Entry 2C7R (X-ray diffraction, 1.90 A resolution); this record covers chains A and D of the 3 polymer chains in the assembly.

[Chain A]
Name: Modification methylase hhai
Source organism: Haemophilus haemolyticus
Notes: EC 2.1.1.37
UniProt: P05102 (MTH1_HAEHA); residues 1-327 here = UniProt positions 1-327
Amino-acid sequence (327 residues; each row starts with the number of its first residue):
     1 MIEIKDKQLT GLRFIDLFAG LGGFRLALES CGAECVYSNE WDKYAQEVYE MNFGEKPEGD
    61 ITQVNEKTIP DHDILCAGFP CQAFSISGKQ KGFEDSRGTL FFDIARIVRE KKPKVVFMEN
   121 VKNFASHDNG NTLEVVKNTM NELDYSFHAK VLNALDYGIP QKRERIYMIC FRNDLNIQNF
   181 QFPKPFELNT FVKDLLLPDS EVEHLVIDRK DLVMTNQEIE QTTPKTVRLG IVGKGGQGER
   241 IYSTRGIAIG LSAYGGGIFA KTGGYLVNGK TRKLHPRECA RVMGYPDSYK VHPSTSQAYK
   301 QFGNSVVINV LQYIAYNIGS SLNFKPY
Differences from the reference sequence: engineered mutation Gly250 (Thr in P05102)
Ligand contacts: S-adenosylhomocysteine (SAH): Phe18, Ala19, Gly20, Leu21, Gly22, Gly23, Phe24, Asn39, Glu40, Trp41, Asp42, Asp60, Ile61, Thr62, Gly78, Pro80, Leu100, Tyr285, Gln301, Asn304, Ser305, Val306
Curated features (UniProtKB/Swiss-Prot):
  - active site: Cys81
What the authors report for this chain:
  - binding site for the 12-nt DNA strand (chain D): Arg163, Arg165

[Chain D]
Molecule: 12-nt DNA strand
Sequence (12 nucleotides; numbered 422 to 433; the number before each row is that of its first residue):
   422 GTCAGXGCAT CC
Modified residues: 2PR (2-amino-9-[2-deoxyribofuranosyl]-9H-purine-5'-monophosphate) at position 427

[Chain A / chain D interface]
Residue-residue contacts (39; chain A residue first):
  Gln82(A) with DG428(D), sugar contact
  Ser85(A) with 2PR_427(D), phosphate contact; DG428(D), sugar contact
  Ile86(A) with DG426(D), hydrogen bond to the base; 2PR_427(D), hydrogen bond to the phosphate
  Ser87(A) with DG426(D), hydrogen bond to the base; 2PR_427(D), hydrogen bond to the phosphate; DG428(D), sugar contact
  Gly88(A) with DG428(D), hydrogen bond to the sugar
  Lys89(A) with DC429(D), phosphate contact; DA430(D), salt bridge to the phosphate
  Arg97(A) with DC429(D), salt bridge to the phosphate
  Val121(A) with 2PR_427(D), phosphate contact
  Asn123(A) with 2PR_427(D), phosphate contact
  Lys162(A) with DA425(D), hydrogen bond to the phosphate; DG426(D), salt bridge to the phosphate; 2PR_427(D), base contact
  Arg163(A) with 2PR_427(D), base contact
  Glu164(A) with 2PR_427(D), base contact
  Arg165(A) with 2PR_427(D), base contact
  Arg228(A) with DC424(D), salt bridge to the phosphate; DA425(D), salt bridge to the phosphate
  Gln237(A) with DG426(D), base contact; DG428(D), base contact
  Arg240(A) with DA425(D), hydrogen bond to the base; DG426(D), hydrogen bond to the base
  Tyr242(A) with DA425(D), hydrogen bond to the phosphate
  Ile249(A) with DG426(D), phosphate contact
  Gly250(A) with 2PR_427(D), base contact
  Leu251(A) with 2PR_427(D), sugar contact
  Ser252(A) with 2PR_427(D), sugar contact; DG428(D), hydrogen bond to the phosphate
  Ala253(A) with DG428(D), hydrogen bond to the phosphate
  Tyr254(A) with DG428(D), hydrogen bond to the phosphate; DC429(D), hydrogen bond to the base
  Gly255(A) with DG428(D), base contact; DC429(D), base contact
  Gly256(A) with DG428(D), hydrogen bond to the base; DC429(D), base contact
Also at the interface, not in a pair above, chain A (28 interface residues in all): Cys81, Thr226, Gly303

[In short]
Chain A and chain D form an interface of 28 and 7 residues respectively, with 14 hydrogen bonds and 5 salt
bridges. Polar pairs include Ile86(A)-DG426(D), Ser87(A)-DG426(D) and Arg240(A)-DA425(D). Ligands of chain A:
S-adenosylhomocysteine. The paper reports a binding site for the 12-nt DNA strand (chain D) at Arg163(A) and
Arg165(A).
Here chain A is Modification methylase hhai (Haemophilus haemolyticus) and chain D is a 12-nt DNA strand.
Entry 2C7R (HhaI DNA methyltransferase (T250G mutant) complex with oligonucleotide containing 2-aminopurine as
a target base (GPGC:GMGC) and ...) was determined by X-ray diffraction (same publication as 2C7O, 2C7P and
2C7Q).
